2CG3 - chain A; structure by X-ray diffraction, 2.60 A resolution.

# Chain A
Protein: SDSA1
Organism: Pseudomonas aeruginosa
UniProtKB: Q9I5I9 (Q9I5I9_PSEAE); residue numbers follow UniProt; this construct covers 1-658
Sequence (658 residues; row label = number of the first residue in the row):
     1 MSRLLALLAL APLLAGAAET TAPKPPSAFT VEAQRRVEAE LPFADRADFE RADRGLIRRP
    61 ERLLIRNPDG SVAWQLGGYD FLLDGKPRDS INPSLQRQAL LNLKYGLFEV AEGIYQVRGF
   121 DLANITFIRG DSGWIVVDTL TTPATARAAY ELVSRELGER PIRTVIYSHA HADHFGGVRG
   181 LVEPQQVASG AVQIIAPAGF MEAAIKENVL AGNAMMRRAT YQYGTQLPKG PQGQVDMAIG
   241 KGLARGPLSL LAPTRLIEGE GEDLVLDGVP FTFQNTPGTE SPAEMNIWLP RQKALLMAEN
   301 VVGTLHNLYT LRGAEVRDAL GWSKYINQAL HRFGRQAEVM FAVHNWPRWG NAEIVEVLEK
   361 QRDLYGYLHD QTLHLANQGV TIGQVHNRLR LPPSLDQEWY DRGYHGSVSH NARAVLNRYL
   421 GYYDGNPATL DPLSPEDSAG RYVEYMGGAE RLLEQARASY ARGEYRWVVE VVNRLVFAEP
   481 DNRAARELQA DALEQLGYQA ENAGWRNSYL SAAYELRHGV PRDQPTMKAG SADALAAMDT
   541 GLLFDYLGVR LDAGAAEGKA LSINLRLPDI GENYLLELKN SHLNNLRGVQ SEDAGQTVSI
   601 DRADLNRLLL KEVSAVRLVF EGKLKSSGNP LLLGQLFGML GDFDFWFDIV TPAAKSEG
Disordered / not traced: 1-19, 206-208, 525-529, 656-658
Modified positions: Mse1, Mse527 (selenomethionine); Mse201, Mse215, Mse216, Mse237, Mse285, Mse297, Mse340, Mse446, Mse538, Mse639 (selenomethionine; parent Met)
Bound ions: Zn2+ site 1: H169, H171; Zn2+ site 2: D173, H174, E299, H344
What the authors report for this chain:
  - catalytic residues: I239, E299, R312, R317, H405 (proposed by the authors, not directly observed)

# In short
H169 and H171 coordinate Zn2+ site 1. D173, H174, E299 and H344 form the Zn2+ site 2. The paper reports
catalytic residues I239, E299 and R312 among others.
Chain A is SDSA1 (Pseudomonas aeruginosa); the structure, Crystal structure of SdsA1, an alkylsulfatase from
Pseudomonas aeruginosa, was determined by X-ray diffraction together with 2CFU, 2CFZ and 2CG2 from the same
study.
